7YQ3 - chains A and B of the 5 polymer chains in the assembly; structure by electron microscopy, 3.60 A resolution.

== Chain A ==
Protein: Insulin A chain
Organism: Homo sapiens
UniProt: P01308 (INS_HUMAN); residues 1-21 here correspond to UniProt positions 90-110 (UniProt number = residue number + 89)
Chain sequence (21 residues; row label = number of the first residue in the row):
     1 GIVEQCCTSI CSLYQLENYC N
Disulfide bonds: Cys6-Cys11

== Chain B ==
Protein: Insulin, isoform 2
Organism: Homo sapiens
UniProt: F8WCM5 (INSR2_HUMAN); residues 3-27 here correspond to UniProt positions 27-51 (UniProt number = residue number + 24)
Chain sequence (25 residues; numbered 3 to 27; the number before each row is that of its first residue):
     3 NQHLCGSHLV EALYLVCGER GFFYT

== Chain A / chain B interface ==
Pairs across the interface (16; chain A residue first):
  Ile2(A) - Leu15(B)  hydrophobic
  Cys6(A) - Leu6(B)
  Cys7(A) - Leu6(B)  hydrogen bond (side chain-backbone)
  Cys7(A) - Cys7(B)  disulfide
  Ile10(A) - Asn3(B)
  Ile10(A) - Gln4(B)
  Ile10(A) - His5(B)
  Leu16(A) - Val18(B)  hydrophobic
  Tyr19(A) - Phe25(B)
  Cys20(A) - Cys19(B)  disulfide
  Cys20(A) - Gly23(B)
  Cys20(A) - Phe24(B)  hydrophobic
  Asn21(A) - Arg22(B)
  Asn21(A) - Gly23(B)
  Asn21(A) - Phe24(B)
  Asn21(A) - Phe25(B)
Also at the interface, not in a pair above, chain A (11 interface residues in all): Ser9, Cys11, Glu17
Also at the interface, not in a pair above, chain B (13 interface residues in all): Leu11
Inter-chain disulfides: Cys7(A)-Cys7(B), Cys20(A)-Cys19(B)

== In short ==
The interface between chain A and chain B involves 11 residues on one side and 13 on the other, with 2
disulfide bonds and 1 hydrogen bond. Its one hydrogen-bonded contact is Cys7(A)-Leu6(B).
Chain A is Insulin A chain and chain B is Insulin, isoform 2, both from Homo sapiens; the structure, human
insulin receptor bound with A43 DNA aptamer and insulin, was determined by electron microscopy together with
7YQ4, 7YQ5, 7YQ6 and 8GUY from the same study.
